PDB entry 7KUX | electron microscopy, 2.80 A resolution | chains C and D of the 17 polymer chains in the assembly

# Chain C
Protein: Photosystem I iron-sulfur center
From: Physcomitrium patens
Notes: EC 1.97.1.12
Reference sequence: Q6YXQ2 (PSAC_PHYPA); numbering as in UniProt (aligned over 2-81)
Amino-acid sequence (80 residues; row label = number of the first residue in the row):
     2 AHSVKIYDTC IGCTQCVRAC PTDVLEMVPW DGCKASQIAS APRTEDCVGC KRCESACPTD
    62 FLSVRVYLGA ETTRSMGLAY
UniProt features mapped onto this chain:
  - binding site ([4Fe-4S] cluster): C11, C14, C17, C21, C48, C51, C54, C58
Metal / ion sites: 4Fe-4S cluster Fe site 1: C11, C14, C17, C58; 4Fe-4S cluster Fe site 2: C21, C48, C51, C54
Small-molecule neighbours:
  - 4Fe-4S cluster (SF4), molecule 1: V5, A20, C21, P22, T23, V25, L26, C48, V49, G50, C51, K52, R53, C54, V67
  - 4Fe-4S cluster (SF4), molecule 2: I7, C11, I12, G13, C14, T15, Q16, C17, M28, A40, A57, C58, P59, T60, S64, V65

# Chain D
Protein: PsaD
From: Physcomitrium patens
Reference sequence: A9REG3 (A9REG3_PHYPA); residues 70-211 here correspond to UniProt positions 69-210 (UniProt number = residue number - 1)
Amino-acid sequence (142 residues; each row starts with the number of its first residue):
    70 FTPPTLNADT PAPIFGGSTG GLLRKAQVEE FYVITWESPK EQIFEMPTGG AAIMRSGPNL
   130 LKLARKEQCL ALGARLRTKF KIQYQFYRVF PNGEVQYLHP KDGVYPEKVN AGRTAVGVNN
   190 RSIGQNANPA ELKFAHKQAY DL

# Interface between chain C and chain D
Residue-residue contacts (75):
  S4(C) - Y209(D)
  V5(C) - G186(D)
  K6(C) - G186(D)
  K6(C) - Y209(D)
  K6(C) - D210(D)
  I7(C) - G186(D)  hydrogen bond (backbone-backbone)
  I7(C) - V187(D)
  I7(C) - N188(D)  hydrogen bond (backbone-backbone)
  Y8(C) - N188(D)
  Y8(C) - R190(D)
  Y8(C) - S191(D)
  Y8(C) - I192(D)  hydrophobic
  Y8(C) - N195(D)  hydrogen bond
  Y8(C) - Y209(D)
  D9(C) - N188(D)  hydrogen bond (backbone-backbone)
  D9(C) - N189(D)
  D9(C) - R190(D)  hydrogen bond (backbone-backbone)
  D9(C) - S191(D)  hydrogen bond
  T10(C) - S191(D)
  T15(C) - E176(D)
  V18(C) - P175(D)
  V18(C) - E176(D)
  R19(C) - E176(D)
  P22(C) - E136(D)
  P22(C) - L139(D)
  T23(C) - K135(D)  hydrogen bond (backbone-side chain)
  T23(C) - E136(D)
  T23(C) - L139(D)
  D24(C) - K135(D)
  D24(C) - L139(D)
  D24(C) - H168(D)  salt bridge
  D24(C) - P175(D)
  L26(C) - P175(D)
  E27(C) - P175(D)
  E27(C) - R182(D)  salt bridge
  M28(C) - P175(D)  hydrogen bond (backbone-backbone)
  M28(C) - E176(D)
  M28(C) - V178(D)
  M28(C) - N179(D)
  M28(C) - R182(D)  hydrogen bond (backbone-side chain)
  V29(C) - V178(D)
  V29(C) - R182(D)
  V29(C) - T183(D)
  V29(C) - A184(D)  hydrophobic
  P30(C) - V178(D)
  P30(C) - N179(D)
  Q38(C) - V178(D)
  I39(C) - V187(D)  hydrophobic
  A40(C) - V187(D)
  S41(C) - T183(D)
  S41(C) - V185(D)
  S41(C) - V187(D)
  A42(C) - V185(D)  hydrogen bond (backbone-backbone)
  P43(C) - V185(D)  hydrophobic
  R44(C) - K135(D)
  R44(C) - K170(D)
  D47(C) - K135(D)  salt bridge
  D47(C) - R157(D)  salt bridge
  V49(C) - R134(D)
  R53(C) - E136(D)  salt bridge
  F62(C) - I192(D)  hydrophobic
  L63(C) - I192(D)
  Y68(C) - N195(D)
  Y68(C) - Y209(D)  hydrophobic
  T74(C) - E98(D)
  R75(C) - E99(D)  salt bridge
  R75(C) - R157(D)
  G78(C) - R134(D)  hydrogen bond (backbone-side chain)
  L79(C) - K94(D)
  L79(C) - R134(D)
  A80(C) - L92(D)
  A80(C) - K94(D)
  A80(C) - A133(D)  hydrophobic
  Y81(C) - L92(D)  hydrophobic
  Y81(C) - K94(D)
Also at the interface, not in a pair above, chain C (40 interface residues in all): C21, E46, R66
Also at the interface, not in a pair above, chain D (35 interface residues in all): R93, Y101, L167, K177, A180

# Overview
40 residues of chain C face 35 of chain D across their interface, with 11 hydrogen bonds and 6 salt bridges.
Polar contacts include D24(C)-H168(D), E27(C)-R182(D) and D47(C)-K135(D). Bound to chain C: 4Fe-4S cluster.
From UniProt: 8 [4Fe-4S] cluster-binding residues on chain C.
Here chain C is Photosystem I iron-sulfur center and chain D is PsaD, both from Physcomitrium patens. Entry
7KUX (The Structure of the moss PSI-LHCI reveals the evolution of the LHCI antenna) was determined by electron
microscopy together with 7KSQ and 7KU5 from the same study.
